Entry 2Q5K (X-ray diffraction, 1.95 A resolution); this record covers chains A and B.

== Chain A (and B) ==
Protein: Protease
Source organism: Human immunodeficiency virus 1
Notes: chain B of this document is another copy of the same molecule, construct and numbering; everything in this record applies to it too
UniProtKB: O38732 (O38732_9HIV1); numbering as in UniProt (aligned over 1-99)
Sequence (99 residues; row label = number of the first residue in the row):
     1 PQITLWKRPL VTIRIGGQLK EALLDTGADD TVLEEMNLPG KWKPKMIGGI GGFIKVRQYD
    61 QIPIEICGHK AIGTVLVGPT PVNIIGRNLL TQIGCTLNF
Differences from the reference sequence: engineered mutation Lys-7 (Gln in O38732)
Residues lining bound ligands: abt-378 (AB1; n-{1-benzyl-4-[2-(2,6-dimethyl-phenoxy)-acetylamino]-3-hydroxy-5-phenyl-pentyl}-3-methyl-2-(2-oxo-tetrahydro-pyrimidin-1-yl)-butyramide): Leu-23, Asp-25, Gly-27, Ala-28, Asp-29, Asp-30, Val-32, Ile-47, Gly-48, Gly-49, Ile-50, Pro-81, Val-82, Ile-84
What the authors report for this chain:
  - binding site for abt-378: Asp-25, Gly-27, Asp-29
  - catalytic residues: Asp-25 (citing earlier work)
  - conformationally variable residues (loop rearrangement): Gly-48

== How chain A and chain B interact ==
Residue-residue contacts - 98 pairs, chain A then chain B:
  Pro-1(A) / Leu-97(B)
  Pro-1(A) / Asn-98(B)
  Pro-1(A) / Phe-99(B)  hydrogen bond (backbone-backbone)
  Gln-2(A) / Thr-96(B)
  Gln-2(A) / Leu-97(B)
  Gln-2(A) / Asn-98(B)  hydrogen bond
  Ile-3(A) / Thr-96(B)
  Ile-3(A) / Leu-97(B)  hydrogen bond (backbone-backbone)
  Ile-3(A) / Phe-99(B)  hydrophobic
  Thr-4(A) / Thr-96(B)
  Leu-5(A) / Thr-26(B)
  Leu-5(A) / Arg-87(B)  hydrogen bond (backbone-side chain)
  Leu-5(A) / Leu-90(B)  hydrophobic
  Leu-5(A) / Thr-91(B)
  Leu-5(A) / Cys-95(B)
  Trp-6(A) / Arg-87(B)  hydrogen bond (backbone-side chain)
  Trp-6(A) / Thr-91(B)
  Lys-7(A) / Arg-87(B)
  Arg-8(A) / Asp-29(B)  salt bridge
  Arg-8(A) / Arg-87(B)
  Pro-9(A) / Thr-26(B)
  Pro-9(A) / Arg-87(B)
  Leu-23(A) / Gly-27(B)
  Leu-24(A) / Thr-26(B)  hydrogen bond (backbone-side chain)
  Leu-24(A) / Leu-97(B)  hydrophobic
  Leu-24(A) / Phe-99(B)  hydrophobic
  Asp-25(A) / Asp-25(B)
  Asp-25(A) / Thr-26(B)
  Asp-25(A) / Gly-27(B)  hydrogen bond (side chain-backbone)
  Thr-26(A) / Leu-5(B)
  Thr-26(A) / Pro-9(B)
  Thr-26(A) / Leu-24(B)  hydrogen bond (side chain-backbone)
  Thr-26(A) / Asp-25(B)
  Thr-26(A) / Thr-26(B)  hydrogen bond (backbone-side chain)
  Thr-26(A) / Leu-97(B)
  Gly-27(A) / Leu-23(B)
  Gly-27(A) / Asp-25(B)  hydrogen bond (backbone-side chain)
  Asp-29(A) / Arg-8(B)  salt bridge
  Gly-49(A) / Ile-50(B)
  Ile-50(A) / Gly-49(B)
  Ile-50(A) / Ile-50(B)  hydrogen bond (backbone-backbone)
  Ile-50(A) / Gly-51(B)  hydrogen bond (backbone-backbone)
  Ile-50(A) / Gly-52(B)
  Ile-50(A) / Ile-54(B)  hydrophobic
  Ile-50(A) / Thr-80(B)
  Ile-50(A) / Pro-81(B)
  Ile-50(A) / Ile-84(B)  hydrophobic
  Gly-51(A) / Gly-51(B)
  Gly-51(A) / Gly-52(B)
  Gly-51(A) / Ile-54(B)
  Gly-52(A) / Gly-51(B)
  Ile-54(A) / Ile-50(B)
  Cys-67(A) / Phe-99(B)  hydrophobic
  His-69(A) / Phe-99(B)
  Thr-80(A) / Ile-50(B)
  Pro-81(A) / Gly-49(B)
  Pro-81(A) / Ile-50(B)
  Arg-87(A) / Leu-5(B)  hydrogen bond (side chain-backbone)
  Arg-87(A) / Trp-6(B)  hydrogen bond (side chain-backbone)
  Arg-87(A) / Lys-7(B)
  Arg-87(A) / Arg-8(B)
  Arg-87(A) / Pro-9(B)
  Leu-90(A) / Leu-5(B)  hydrophobic
  Thr-91(A) / Leu-5(B)
  Thr-91(A) / Trp-6(B)
  Ile-93(A) / Phe-99(B)
  Gly-94(A) / Asn-98(B)
  Gly-94(A) / Phe-99(B)
  Cys-95(A) / Leu-5(B)
  Cys-95(A) / Leu-97(B)  hydrophobic
  Cys-95(A) / Asn-98(B)
  Cys-95(A) / Phe-99(B)  hydrophobic
  Thr-96(A) / Gln-2(B)  hydrogen bond
  Thr-96(A) / Ile-3(B)
  Thr-96(A) / Thr-96(B)
  Thr-96(A) / Leu-97(B)
  Thr-96(A) / Asn-98(B)  hydrogen bond (backbone-backbone)
  Leu-97(A) / Pro-1(B)
  Leu-97(A) / Gln-2(B)
  Leu-97(A) / Ile-3(B)  hydrogen bond (backbone-backbone)
  Leu-97(A) / Leu-24(B)  hydrophobic
  Leu-97(A) / Thr-26(B)
  Leu-97(A) / Cys-95(B)  hydrophobic
  Leu-97(A) / Thr-96(B)
  Leu-97(A) / Leu-97(B)  hydrophobic
  Asn-98(A) / Pro-1(B)
  Asn-98(A) / Gln-2(B)  hydrogen bond
  Asn-98(A) / Gly-94(B)
  Asn-98(A) / Cys-95(B)
  Asn-98(A) / Thr-96(B)  hydrogen bond (backbone-backbone)
  Asn-98(A) / Asn-98(B)  hydrogen bond
  Phe-99(A) / Pro-1(B)  hydrogen bond (backbone-backbone)
  Phe-99(A) / Ile-3(B)  hydrophobic
  Phe-99(A) / Cys-67(B)  hydrophobic
  Phe-99(A) / His-69(B)
  Phe-99(A) / Ile-93(B)
  Phe-99(A) / Gly-94(B)
  Phe-99(A) / Cys-95(B)  hydrophobic
Other interface residues (no listed pair), chain A (41 interface residues in all): Val-32, Ile-47, Gly-48, Phe-53, Ile-66, Pro-79, Ile-84
Other interface residues (no listed pair), chain B (39 interface residues in all): Thr-4, Val-32, Ile-47, Gly-48, Phe-53

== Summary ==
41 residues of chain A and 39 residues of chain B are in contact; the contacts include 21 hydrogen bonds and 2
salt bridges. Among the polar pairs are Arg-8(A)/Asp-29(B), Gln-2(A)/Asn-98(B) and Leu-5(A)/Arg-87(B). Bound
to chain A: abt-378. From the paper: the catalytic residue Asp-25(A); a binding site for abt-378 at Asp-25(A),
Gly-27(A) and Asp-29(A).
Both chains are Protease (Human immunodeficiency virus 1). Entry 2Q5K (Crystal structure of lopinavir bound to
wild type HIV-1 protease) was determined by X-ray diffraction, deposited together with 2Q54 and 2Q55.
